Entry 3IQF (X-ray diffraction, 2.10 A resolution); this record covers chains E and F of the 6 polymer chains in the assembly.

[Chain E (and F)]
Molecule: F420-dependent methylenetetrahydromethanopterin dehydrogenase
Organism: Methanopyrus kandleri
Notes: EC 1.5.99.9; chain F of this document is another copy of the same molecule, construct and numbering; everything in this record applies to it too
UniProt: P94951 (MTD_METKA); residues 1-283 here = UniProt positions 1-283
Amino-acid sequence (283 residues; each row starts with the number of its first residue):
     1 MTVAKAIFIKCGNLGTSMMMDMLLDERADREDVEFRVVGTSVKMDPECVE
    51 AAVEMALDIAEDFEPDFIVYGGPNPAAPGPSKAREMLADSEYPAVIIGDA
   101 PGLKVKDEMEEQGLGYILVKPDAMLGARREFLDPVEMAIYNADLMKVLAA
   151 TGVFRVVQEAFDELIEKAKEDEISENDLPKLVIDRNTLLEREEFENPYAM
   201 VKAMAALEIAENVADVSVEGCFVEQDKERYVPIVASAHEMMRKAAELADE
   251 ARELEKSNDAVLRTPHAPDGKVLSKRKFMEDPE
Disordered / not traced: 1
Small-molecule neighbours:
  - E4M (1-{4-[(6S,6aR,7R)-3-amino-6,7-dimethyl-1-oxo-1,2,5,6,6a,7-hexahydro-8H-imidazo[1,5-f]pteridin-10-ium-8-yl]phenyl}-1-deoxy-5-O-{5-O-[(S)-{[(1S)-1,3-dicarboxypropyl]oxy}(hydroxy)phosphoryl]-alpha-D-ribofuranosyl}-D-ribitol), molecule 1: N13, L14, G15, V42, A123, M124, L125, A127, R128, R129, E130, M137, Y140, N141, L144, C221, F222, Y230
  - E4M, molecule 2: D25, E26, R27, A28

[How chain E and chain F interact]
Pairs across the interface - 16 pairs, chain E then chain F:
  E253(E) with K202(F), salt bridge
  K256(E) with N196(F); Y198(F); K202(F)
  S257(E) with N196(F); L254(F); S257(F); N258(F), hydrogen bond (backbone-side chain)
  D259(E) with N196(F); P197(F); Y198(F)
  V261(E) with Y198(F)
  R263(E) with Y198(F), hydrogen bond
  F278(E) with P197(F), hydrophobic; Y198(F); V201(F), hydrophobic
Other interface residues (no listed pair), chain E (8 interface residues in all): N258
Other interface residues (no listed pair), chain F (9 interface residues in all): E250

[In short]
The interface between chain E and chain F involves 8 residues on one side and 9 on the other; the contacts
include 2 hydrogen bonds and 1 salt bridge. Polar contacts include E253(E)-K202(F), S257(E)-N258(F) and
R263(E)-Y198(F). Chain E binds compound E4M.
Chain E and chain F are both F420-dependent methylenetetrahydromethanopterin dehydrogenase (Methanopyrus
kandleri); the structure, Structure of F420 dependent methylene-tetrahydromethanopterin dehydrogenase in
complex with methenyl-tetrahydromethanopterin, was determined by X-ray diffraction, deposited together with
3IQE and 3IQZ.
